Entry 6RDG (electron microscopy, 2.90 A resolution); this record covers chains S and Y of the 20 polymer chains in the assembly.

Chain S:
Name: ATP synthase gamma chain, mitochondrial
Source organism: Polytomella sp. Pringsheim 198.80
Reference sequence: Q4LDE7 (Q4LDE7_9CHLO); residue numbers follow UniProt; this construct covers 1-317
Chain sequence (317 residues; numbered 1 to 317; the number before each row is that of its first residue):
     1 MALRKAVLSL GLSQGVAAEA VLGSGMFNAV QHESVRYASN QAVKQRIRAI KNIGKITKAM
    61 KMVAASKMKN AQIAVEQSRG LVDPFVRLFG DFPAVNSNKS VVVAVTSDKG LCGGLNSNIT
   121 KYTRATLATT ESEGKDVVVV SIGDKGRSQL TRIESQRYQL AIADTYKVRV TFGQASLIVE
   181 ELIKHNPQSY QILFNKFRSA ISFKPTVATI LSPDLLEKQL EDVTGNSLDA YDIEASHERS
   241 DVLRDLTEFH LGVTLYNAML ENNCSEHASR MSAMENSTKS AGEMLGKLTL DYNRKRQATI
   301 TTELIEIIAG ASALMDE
Disordered / not traced: 1-38, 316-317

Chain Y:
Name: ATP synthase subunit beta
Source organism: Polytomella sp. Pringsheim 198.80
Notes: EC 7.1.2.2
Reference sequence: A0ZW41 (A0ZW41_9CHLO); numbering as in UniProt (aligned over 1-574)
Chain sequence (574 residues; numbered 1 to 574; the number before each row is that of its first residue):
     1 MALRYAAGLA KNVVQRQGAS LNIARAFAAE PAPAIDAGYV SQVIGPVVDV RFDGELPSIL
    61 SSLEVEGHSV RLVLEVAQHM GDNTVRCIAM DSTDGLVRGQ KVVDTGSPIK VPVGRGTLGR
   121 IMNVIGEPVD EQGPIDAADI WSIHREAPEF TEQSTEQEIL VTGIKVVDLL APYQRGGKIG
   181 LFGGAGVGKT VLIMELINNV AKAHGGFSVF AGVGERTREG NDLYREMIES GVIKLGAERG
   241 NSKCTLVYGQ MNEPPGARAR VALTGLTVAE YFRDIEGQDV LLFVDNIFRF TQANSEVSAL
   301 LGRIPSAVGY QPTLATDLGG LQERITTTTK GSITSVQAVY VPADDLTDPA PATTFAHLDA
   361 TTVLSRSIAE LGIYPAVDPL DSTSRMLNPN VIGAEHYNVA RGVQKVLQDY KNLQDIIAIL
   421 GMDELSEEDK LTVARARKIQ RFLSQPFQVA EVFTGTPGKY VDLADTISGF QGVLTGKYDD
   481 LPEMAFYMVG DIKEVKEKAD KMAKDIASRK EADNKKVSEE LKDIPSLDKL VSEIKEVVIE
   541 EDDGLEEDFK AEALSSETVV LNEEGKSVPL PKKN
Disordered / not traced: 1-35, 557-574
Differences from the reference sequence: conflict A350 (Gly in A0ZW41), L387 (Arg in A0ZW41)

Chain S / chain Y interface:
Residue-residue contacts (19; chain S residue first):
  K61(S) - I419(Y)
  M62(S) - I419(Y)  hydrophobic
  A65(S) - I419(Y)
  K69(S) - L420(Y)
  N293(S) - D345(Y)  hydrogen bond
  R296(S) - D345(Y)  salt bridge
  R296(S) - D348(Y)  salt bridge
  Q297(S) - V308(Y)
  Q297(S) - D345(Y)  hydrogen bond
  Q297(S) - T347(Y)  hydrogen bond
  Q297(S) - D348(Y)
  Q297(S) - P349(Y)
  I300(S) - V308(Y)
  T301(S) - V308(Y)
  L304(S) - P305(Y)  hydrophobic
  L304(S) - V308(Y)
  L304(S) - G309(Y)
  I308(S) - I304(Y)  hydrophobic
  I308(S) - P305(Y)
Other interface residues (no listed pair), chain S (14 interface residues in all): M68, M271, E275
Other interface residues (no listed pair), chain Y (16 interface residues in all): S306, A307, P342, A343, D415, A418

In short:
14 residues of chain S face 16 of chain Y across their interface, with 3 hydrogen bonds and 2 salt bridges.
Among the polar pairs are R296(S)-D345(Y), R296(S)-D348(Y) and N293(S)-D345(Y).
Here chain S is ATP synthase gamma chain, mitochondrial and chain Y is ATP synthase subunit beta, both from
Polytomella sp. Pringsheim 198.80. Entry 6RDG (CryoEM structure of Polytomella F-ATP synthase, Primary rotary
state 3, focussed refinement of F1 head and ...) was determined by electron microscopy together with 6RD4,
6RD5, 6RD6, 6RD7, 6RD8, 6RD9 and 46 further entries from the same study.
